Entry 1EOK (X-ray diffraction, 1.80 A resolution); this record covers chain A.

[Chain A]
Name: Endo-beta-N-acetylglucosaminidase F3
Organism: Elizabethkingia meningoseptica
Notes: EC 3.2.1.96
Reference sequence: P36913 (EBA3_FLAME); residues 1-290 here correspond to UniProt positions 40-329 (UniProt number = residue number + 39)
Chain sequence (290 residues; row label = number of the first residue in the row):
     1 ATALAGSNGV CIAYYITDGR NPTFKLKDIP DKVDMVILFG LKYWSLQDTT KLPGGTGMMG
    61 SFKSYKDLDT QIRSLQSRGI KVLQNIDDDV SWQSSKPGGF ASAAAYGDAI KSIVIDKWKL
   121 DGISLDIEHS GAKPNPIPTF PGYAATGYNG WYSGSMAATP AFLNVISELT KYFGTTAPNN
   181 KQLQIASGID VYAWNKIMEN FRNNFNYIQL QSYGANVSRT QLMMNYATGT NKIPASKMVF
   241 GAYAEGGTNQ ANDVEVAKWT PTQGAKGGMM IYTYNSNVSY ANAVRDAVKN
Not modelled in the structure: 1-7, 290
Swiss-Prot annotation at these positions:
  - active site: Glu128 (Proton donor)
  - glycosylation: Thr49 (O-linked (Man...) threonine)

[In short]
Curated annotation (UniProt) lists active-site residue Glu128.
Chain A is Endo-beta-N-acetylglucosaminidase F3 (Elizabethkingia meningoseptica); the structure, Crystal
structure of endo-beta-N-acetylglucosaminidase F3, was determined by X-ray diffraction (same publication as
1EOM).
